PDB entry 8YO4 | electron microscopy, 3.20 A resolution | chains B and E of the 6 polymer chains in the assembly

Chain B:
Name: DNA topoisomerase medium subunit
Source organism: Escherichia phage T4
Notes: EC 5.6.2.2
UniProt: P07065 (TOP5_BPT4); residues 1-442 here = UniProt positions 1-442
Chain sequence (452 residues; each row starts with the number of its first residue):
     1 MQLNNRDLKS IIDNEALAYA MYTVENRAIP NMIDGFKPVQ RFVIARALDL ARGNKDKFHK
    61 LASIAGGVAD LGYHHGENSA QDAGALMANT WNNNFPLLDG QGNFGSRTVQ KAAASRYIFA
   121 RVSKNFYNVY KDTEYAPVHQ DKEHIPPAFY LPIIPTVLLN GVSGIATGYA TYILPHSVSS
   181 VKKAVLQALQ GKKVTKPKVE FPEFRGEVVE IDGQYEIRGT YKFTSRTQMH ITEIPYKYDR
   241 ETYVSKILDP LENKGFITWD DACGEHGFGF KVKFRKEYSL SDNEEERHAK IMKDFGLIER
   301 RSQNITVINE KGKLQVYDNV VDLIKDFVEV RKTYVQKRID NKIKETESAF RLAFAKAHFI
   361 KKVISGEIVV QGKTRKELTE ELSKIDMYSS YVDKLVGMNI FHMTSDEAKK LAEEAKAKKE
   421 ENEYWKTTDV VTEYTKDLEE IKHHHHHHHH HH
Unresolved in the structure: 443-452
Sequence notes: expression tag (443-452)
Curated features (UniProtKB/Swiss-Prot):
  - active site: Tyr117 (O-(5'-phospho-DNA)-tyrosine intermediate)

Chain E:
Molecule: 52-nt DNA strand
Sequence (52 nucleotides; each row starts with the number of its first residue; numbers below 1 keep their minus sign (DA-19 is residue -19)):
   -19 ATGCATATAT ATGTATATGT ATGTGTGTAT ATATACACAT ATATATATAT AT
Unresolved in the structure: -19 to 1, 26-32

Interface between chain B and chain E:
Contacting residue pairs (19; chain B residue first):
  Arg27(B) with DT8(E), phosphate contact; DA9(E), hydrogen bond to the sugar
  Lys37(B) with DG7(E), phosphate contact; DT8(E), salt bridge to the phosphate
  Val39(B) with DA9(E), phosphate contact
  Gln40(B) with DT8(E), hydrogen bond to the phosphate
  Tyr73(B) with DA9(E), hydrogen bond to the phosphate
  His75(B) with DA9(E), phosphate contact; DT10(E), salt bridge to the phosphate
  Gly76(B) with DT10(E), hydrogen bond to the phosphate
  Ser79(B) with DA9(E), hydrogen bond to the phosphate
  Asp82(B) with DT8(E), phosphate contact
  Ala83(B) with DT8(E), phosphate contact
  Leu86(B) with DT8(E), phosphate contact
  Ser163(B) with DG7(E), sugar contact
  Ile165(B) with DT6(E), base contact; DG7(E), base contact
  Lys246(B) with DT4(E), phosphate contact; DG5(E), salt bridge to the phosphate
Other interface residues (no listed pair), chain B (17 interface residues in all): Pro38, His74, Asp239

Summary:
Chain B and chain E form an interface of 17 and 7 residues respectively; the contacts include 5 hydrogen bonds
and 3 salt bridges. Among the polar pairs are Arg27(B)-DA9(E), Gln40(B)-DT8(E) and Tyr73(B)-DA9(E). Curated
annotation (UniProt) lists active-site residue Tyr117(B) on chain B.
Chain B is DNA topoisomerase medium subunit (Escherichia phage T4) and chain E is a 52-nt DNA strand; the
structure, structure of phage T4 topoisomerase II central domain bound with DNA, was determined by electron
microscopy, deposited together with 8YLU, 8YO3, 8YO5, 8YO7, 8YOD and 8YON.
